1R0O - chains A and B of the 4 polymer chains in the assembly; structure by X-ray diffraction, 2.24 A resolution.

[Chain A]
Molecule: Ultraspiracle protein
From: Drosophila melanogaster
Notes: fragment: Ultraspiracle DNA binding domain
Reference sequence: P20153 (USP_DROME); residues -3 to 82 here correspond to UniProt positions 94-179 (UniProt number = residue number + 97)
Sequence (86 residues; numbered -3 to 82; the number before each row is that of its first residue; numbers below 1 keep their minus sign (Asn-3 is residue -3)):
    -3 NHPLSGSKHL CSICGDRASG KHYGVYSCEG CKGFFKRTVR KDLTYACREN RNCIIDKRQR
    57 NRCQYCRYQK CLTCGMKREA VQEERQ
Disordered / not traced: -3 to 4, 81-82
Swiss-Prot annotation at these positions:
  - DNA-binding region: Cys7 to Met72 (Nuclear receptor)
  - zinc finger (NR C4-type): Cys7 to Cys27, Cys43 to Cys67
Ion coordination: Zn2+ site 1: Cys7, Cys10, Cys24, Cys27; Zn2+ site 2: Cys43, Cys49, Cys59, Cys62

[Chain B]
Molecule: Ecdysone receptor
From: Drosophila melanogaster
Notes: fragment: Ecdsyone Receptor DNA binding domain
Reference sequence: P34021 (ECR_DROME); residues -1 to 107 here correspond to UniProt positions 256-364 (UniProt number = residue number + 257)
Sequence (109 residues; numbered -1 to 107; the number before each row is that of its first residue; numbers below 1 keep their minus sign (Ala-1 is residue -1)):
    -1 APRVQEELCL VCGDRASGYH YNALTCEGCK GFFRRSVTKS AVYCCKFGRA CEMDMYMRRK
    59 CQECRLKKCL AVGMRPECVV PENQCAMKRR EKKAQKEKDK MTTSPSSQH
Disordered / not traced: -1 to 3, 82-107
Swiss-Prot annotation at these positions:
  - DNA-binding region: Cys7 to Pro79 (Nuclear receptor)
  - zinc finger (NR C4-type): Cys7 to Cys27, Cys43 to Cys67
Ion coordination: Zn2+ site 1: Cys7, Cys10, Cys24, Cys27; Zn2+ site 2: Cys43, Cys49, Cys59, Cys62

[How chain A and chain B interact]
Contacting residue pairs - 8 pairs, chain A then chain B:
  Asp12(A) with Tyr54(B), hydrogen bond
  Lys53(A) with Tyr54(B)
  Arg54(A) with Met53(B); Tyr54(B)
  Asn57(A) with Arg57(B)
  Arg58(A) with Asp12(B), salt bridge; Arg13(B); Met53(B)
Other interface residues (no listed pair), chain A (6 interface residues in all): Gln55
Other interface residues (no listed pair), chain B (6 interface residues in all): Glu4

[Overview]
Chain A and chain B each contribute 6 residues to their interface, with 1 hydrogen bond and 1 salt bridge.
Among the polar pairs are Arg58(A)-Asp12(B) and Asp12(A)-Tyr54(B). Curated annotation (UniProt) lists a
DNA-binding region on chain A; a DNA-binding region on chain B.
Chain A is Ultraspiracle protein and chain B is Ecdysone receptor, both from Drosophila melanogaster; the
structure, Crystal Structure of the Heterodimeric Ecdysone Receptor DNA-binding Complex, was determined by
X-ray diffraction, deposited together with 1R0N.
